Entry 7BIV (X-ray diffraction, 1.64 A resolution); this record covers chain A.

== Chain A ==
Molecule: E3 ubiquitin-protein ligase Mdm2
From: Homo sapiens
Notes: EC 2.3.2.27
Reference sequence: Q00987 (MDM2_HUMAN); residues 17-109 here = UniProt positions 17-109
Sequence (98 residues; numbered 12 to 109; the number before each row is that of its first residue):
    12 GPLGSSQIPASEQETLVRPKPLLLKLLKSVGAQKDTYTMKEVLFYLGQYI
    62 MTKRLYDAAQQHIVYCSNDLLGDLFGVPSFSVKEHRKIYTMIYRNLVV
Not modelled in the structure: 12-16, 109
Sequence notes: expression tag (12-16); engineered mutation A69 (Glu in Q00987), A70 (Lys in Q00987)
Swiss-Prot annotation at these positions:
  - mutagenesis: G58 (G58A: No effect on its ability to induce apoptosis)
Small-molecule neighbours: TUW (6-[[(1R)-1-(4-chlorophenyl)-7-fluoranyl-1-[[1-(hydroxymethyl)cyclopropyl]methoxy]-3-oxidanylidene-5-(2-oxidanylpropan-2-yl)isoindol-2-yl]methyl]pyridine-3-carbonitrile): L54, F55, L57, G58, Q59, I61, M62, Y67, Q72, H73, I74, V75, F86, F91, V93, H96, I99, Y100

== Overview ==
Bound to chain A: compound TUW. Curated annotation (UniProt) lists one mutagenesis site.
Chain A is E3 ubiquitin-protein ligase Mdm2 (Homo sapiens); the structure, Inhibitor of MDM2-p53 Interaction,
was determined by X-ray diffraction together with 7BIR, 7BIT, 7BJ0, 7BJ6 and 7BMG from the same study.
